PDB entry 8GJE | electron microscopy, 3.40 A resolution | chains A and C of the 12 polymer chains in the assembly

# Chain A (and C)
Molecule: CZA97.12 SOSIP.664 Envelope glycoprotein gp120
Organism: Human immunodeficiency virus 1
Notes: chain C of this document is another copy of the same molecule, construct and numbering; everything in this record applies to it too
UniProt: Q994M9 (Q994M9_9HIV1); the construct lacks a stretch of the UniProt sequence and is renumbered around it, so the offset changes along the chain: 31-143 = UniProt 30-142; 150-185 = UniProt 143-178; 186-309 = UniProt 184-307; 312-323 = UniProt 308-319; 2 more segments
Chain sequence (503 residues; numbered -4 to 513 plus 6 insertion-coded residues; 21 numbers in that range are skipped by the numbering (no residue carries them; nothing is unmodelled there); the number before each row is that of its first residue; a row labelled like 185A-185E holds insertion residues (185A, then the next letters in order); numbers below 1 keep their minus sign (Met-4 is residue -4)):
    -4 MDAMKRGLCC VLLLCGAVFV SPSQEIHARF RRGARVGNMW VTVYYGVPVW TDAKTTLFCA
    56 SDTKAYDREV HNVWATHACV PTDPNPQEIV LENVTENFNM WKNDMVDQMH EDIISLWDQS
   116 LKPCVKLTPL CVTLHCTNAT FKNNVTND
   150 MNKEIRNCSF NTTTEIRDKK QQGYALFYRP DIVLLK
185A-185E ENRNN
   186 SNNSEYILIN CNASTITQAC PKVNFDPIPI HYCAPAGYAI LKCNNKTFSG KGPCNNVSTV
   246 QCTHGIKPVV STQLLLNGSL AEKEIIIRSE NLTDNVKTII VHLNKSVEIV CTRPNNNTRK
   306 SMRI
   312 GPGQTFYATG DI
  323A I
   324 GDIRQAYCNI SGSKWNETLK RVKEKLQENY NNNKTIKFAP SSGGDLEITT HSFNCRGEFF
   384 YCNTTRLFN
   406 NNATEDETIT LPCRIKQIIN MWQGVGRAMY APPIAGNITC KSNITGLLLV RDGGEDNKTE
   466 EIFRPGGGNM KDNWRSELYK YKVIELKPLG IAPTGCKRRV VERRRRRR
Unresolved in the structure: -4 to 32, 59-64, 506-513
Construct notes: initiating methionine (-4); expression tag (-3 to 30); engineered mutation Cys501 (Ala485 in Q994M9), Arg509 (Glu493 in Q994M9), Arg510 (Lys494 in Q994M9); insertion (512-513)
Cystine bridges: Cys54-Cys74, Cys119-Cys205, Cys126-Cys196, Cys131-Cys157, Cys218-Cys247, Cys228-Cys239, Cys296-Cys331, Cys378-Cys445, Cys385-Cys418
Covalently attached groups: N-acetylglucosamine (NAG) linked to Asn88, Asn133, Asn156, Asn160, Asn230, Asn241, Asn276, Asn289, Asn301, Asn332, Asn339, Asn386, Asn442, Asn448; glycan linked to Asn197, Asn262
What the authors report for this chain:
  - post-translational modification sites: Asn156, Asn160, Asn262, Asn276, Asn332, Asn339, Asn386, Asn407

# Interface between chain A and chain C
Residue-residue contacts (14):
  Thr123(A) with Arg166(C)
  Cys126(A) with Ile165(C); Arg166(C), hydrogen bond (backbone-backbone)
  Val127(A) with Ile165(C); Arg166(C)
  Thr128(A) with Asp167(C), hydrogen bond
  Ile192(A) with Ile165(C), hydrophobic
  Cys196(A) with Pro313(C)
  Asn197(A) with Glu164(C); Pro313(C); Gly314(C)
  Ala198(A) with Pro313(C); Gly314(C)
  Ser199(A) with Pro313(C)
Interface residues without a listed pair, chain A (11 interface residues in all): Pro124, Glu190
Interface residues without a listed pair, chain C (8 interface residues in all): Lys168, Gly312

# In short
Chain A and chain C form an interface of 11 and 8 residues respectively; the contacts include 2 hydrogen
bonds. Among the polar pairs are Thr128(A)-Asp167(C) and Cys126(A)-Arg166(C). N-acetylglucosamine is
covalently linked to Asn88(A), Asn133(A), Asn156(A), Asn160(A), Asn230(A) and Asn241(A) and 8 more. The paper
reports modification sites Asn156(A), Asn160(A) and Asn262(A) among others.
Chain A and chain C are both CZA97.12 SOSIP.664 Envelope glycoprotein gp120 (Human immunodeficiency virus 1);
the structure, HIV-1 Env subtype C CZA97.12 SOSIP.664 in complex with 3BNC117 Fab, was determined by electron
microscopy.
